Entry 7K9Q (X-ray diffraction, 2.30 A resolution); this record covers chains A and B.

# Chain A
Name: Alpha glucosidase 2 alpha neutral subunit
Source organism: Mus musculus
UniProt: A1A4T2 (A1A4T2_MOUSE); residue numbers follow UniProt; this construct covers 33-966
Sequence (977 residues; numbered 2 to 978; the number before each row is that of its first residue):
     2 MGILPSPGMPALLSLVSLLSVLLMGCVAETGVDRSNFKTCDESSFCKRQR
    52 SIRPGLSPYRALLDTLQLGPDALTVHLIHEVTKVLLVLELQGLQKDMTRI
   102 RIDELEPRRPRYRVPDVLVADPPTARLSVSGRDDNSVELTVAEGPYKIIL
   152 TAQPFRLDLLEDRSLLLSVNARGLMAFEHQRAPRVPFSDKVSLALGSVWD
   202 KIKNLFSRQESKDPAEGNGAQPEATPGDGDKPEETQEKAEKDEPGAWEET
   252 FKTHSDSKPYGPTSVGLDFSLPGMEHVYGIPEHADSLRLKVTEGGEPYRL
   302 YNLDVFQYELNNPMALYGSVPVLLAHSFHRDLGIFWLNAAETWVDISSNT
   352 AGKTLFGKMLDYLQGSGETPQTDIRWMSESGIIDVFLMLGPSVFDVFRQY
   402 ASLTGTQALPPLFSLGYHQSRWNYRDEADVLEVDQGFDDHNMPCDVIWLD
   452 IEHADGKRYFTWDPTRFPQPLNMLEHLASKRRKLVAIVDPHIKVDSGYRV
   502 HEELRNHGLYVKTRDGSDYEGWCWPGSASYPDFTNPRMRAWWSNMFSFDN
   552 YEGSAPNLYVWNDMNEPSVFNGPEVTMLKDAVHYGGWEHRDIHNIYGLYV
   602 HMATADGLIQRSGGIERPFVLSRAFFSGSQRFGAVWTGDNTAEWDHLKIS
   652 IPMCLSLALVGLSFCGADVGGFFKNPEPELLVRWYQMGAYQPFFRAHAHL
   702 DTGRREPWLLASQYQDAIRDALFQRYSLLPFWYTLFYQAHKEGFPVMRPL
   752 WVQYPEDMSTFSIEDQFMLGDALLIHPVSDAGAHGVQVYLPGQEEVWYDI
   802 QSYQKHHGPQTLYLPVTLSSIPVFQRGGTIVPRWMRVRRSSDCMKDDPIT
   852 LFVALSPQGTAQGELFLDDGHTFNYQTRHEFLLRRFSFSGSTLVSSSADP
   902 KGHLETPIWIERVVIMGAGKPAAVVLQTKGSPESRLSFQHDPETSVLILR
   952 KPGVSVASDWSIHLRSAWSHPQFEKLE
Disordered / not traced: 2-32, 184-245, 351-369, 967-978
Disulfides: Cys41-Cys47, Cys655-Cys666
Differences from the reference sequence: initiating methionine (2); expression tag (3-32, 967-978); engineered mutation Asp97 (Asn in A1A4T2)

# Chain B
Name: Glucosidase 2 subunit beta
Source organism: Mus musculus
UniProt: O08795 (GLU2B_MOUSE); numbering as in UniProt (aligned over 15-517)
Sequence (547 residues; row label = number of the first residue in the row; numbers below 1 keep their minus sign (Met-16 is residue -16)):
   -16 MGILPSPGMPALLSLVSLLSVLLMGCVAETGVEVKRPRGVSLSNHHFYEE
    34 SKPFTCLDGTATIPFDQVNDDYCDCKDGSDEPGTAACPNGSFHCTNTGYK
    84 PLYILSSRVNDGVCDCCDGTDEYNSGTVCENTCREKGRKEKESLQQLAEV
   134 TREGFRLKKILIEEWKTAREEKQSKLLELQAGKKSLEDQVETLRAAKEEA
   184 ERPEKEAKDQHRKLWEEQQAAAKARREQERAASAFQELDDNMDGMVSLAE
   234 LQTHPELDTDGDGALSEEEAQALLSGDTQTDTTSFYDRVWAAIRDKYRSE
   284 VPPTDIPVPEETEPKEEKPPVLPPTEEEEEEEEEPEEEEEEEEEEEEAPP
   334 PLQPPQPPSPTEDEKMPPYDEETQAIIDAAQEARSKFEEVERSLKEMEES
   384 IRSLEQEISFDFGPSGEFAYLYSQCYELTTNEYVYRLCPFKLVSQKPKHG
   434 GSPTSLGTWGSWAGPDHDKFSAMKYEQGTGCWQGPNRSTTVRLLCGKETV
   484 VTSTTEPSRCEYLMELMTPAACPEPPPEAPSDGDSAWLETKHHHHHH
Disordered / not traced: -16 to 30, 118-530
Disulfides: Cys39-Cys58, Cys56-Cys70, Cys77-Cys99, Cys97-Cys112, Cys100-Cys116
Differences from the reference sequence: initiating methionine (-16); expression tag (-15 to 14, 518-530)
Swiss-Prot annotation at these positions:
  - binding site (substrate): Asp49, Asp53
  - binding site (Ca(2+)): Gln50, Asp53, Tyr55, Asp57, Asp63, Glu64, Arg91, Asp94, Val96, Asp98, Asp104, Glu105, Asp222, Asn224, Asp226, Met228, Glu233
  - modified residue: Ser24 (Phosphoserine), Ser89 (Phosphoserine), Lys166 (N6-succinyllysine), Ser168 (Phosphoserine), Ser376 (Phosphoserine), Ser383 (Phosphoserine), Ser427 (Phosphoserine)
  - glycosylation (N-linked (GlcNAc...) asparagine): Asn72, Asn469

# Chain A / chain B interface
Contacting residue pairs (30; chain A residue first):
  Asp439(A) with Arg91(B), hydrogen bond (backbone-side chain)
  Asn442(A) with Leu88(B)
  Ser480(A) with Val96(B)
  Lys481(A) with Val96(B)
  Arg482(A) with Asp94(B), hydrogen bond (side chain-backbone); Gly95(B); Val96(B)
  Arg837(A) with Asp54(B), salt bridge; Ala68(B); Ala69(B)
  Val838(A) with Ser90(B)
  Arg839(A) with Ala68(B); Ser90(B), hydrogen bond (side chain-backbone); Val92(B), hydrogen bond (side chain-backbone); Asn93(B); Asp94(B)
  Arg840(A) with Arg91(B); Asp94(B), salt bridge; Val96(B); Asp98(B), salt bridge
  Cys844(A) with Asp94(B), hydrogen bond (side chain-backbone)
  Trp910(A) with Asp54(B)
  Glu912(A) with Tyr55(B)
  Arg913(A) with Tyr55(B), hydrogen bond
  Arg951(A) with Gln50(B), hydrogen bond; Asp53(B), salt bridge; Tyr55(B); Asp57(B), salt bridge
  Lys952(A) with Asp53(B), salt bridge; Tyr55(B)
Interface residues without a listed pair, chain A (16 interface residues in all): Ile949

# Summary
The chain A/chain B interface involves 16 residues from each chain; the contacts include 7 hydrogen bonds and
6 salt bridges. Polar contacts include Arg837(A)-Asp54(B), Arg840(A)-Asp94(B) and Arg840(A)-Asp98(B). UniProt
lists substrate-binding residues Asp49(B) and Asp53(B) and 17 Ca2+-binding residues on chain B.
Here chain A is Alpha glucosidase 2 alpha neutral subunit and chain B is Glucosidase 2 subunit beta, both from
Mus musculus. Entry 7K9Q (Co-crystal structure of alpha glucosidase with compound 4) was determined by X-ray
diffraction, deposited together with 7JTY, 7K9N, 7K9O, 7K9T, 7KAD, 7KB6, 7KB8 and 7KRY.
